PDB entry 1UGY | X-ray diffraction, 2.40 A resolution | chains A and C of the 8 polymer chains in the assembly

Chain A:
Name: Agglutinin alpha chain
Source organism: Artocarpus integer
UniProt: P18670 (LECA_ARTIN); residues 1-133 here = UniProt positions 1-133
Chain sequence (133 residues; each row starts with the number of its first residue):
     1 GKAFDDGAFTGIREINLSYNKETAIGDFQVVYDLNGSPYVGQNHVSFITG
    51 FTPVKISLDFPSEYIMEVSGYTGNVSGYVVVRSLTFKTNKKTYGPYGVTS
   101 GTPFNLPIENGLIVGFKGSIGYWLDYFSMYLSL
UniProt features mapped onto this chain:
  - region: Val-68 to Asn-89 (IgA-binding)
  - glycosylation (N-linked (GlcNAc...) asparagine): Asn-43, Asn-74
  - natural variant: Met-66 (M66D; M66V)
What the authors report for this chain:
  - binding site for alpha-D-galactopyranose: Gly-1, Tyr-78, Tyr-122, Trp-123, Asp-125
  - binding site for alpha-D-glucopyranose: Tyr-78, Tyr-122
  - conformationally variable residues (side-chain flip): Tyr-122
  - specificity-determining residues: Tyr-122 (proposed by the authors, not directly observed)
  - specificity-determining residues: Tyr-78, Trp-123 (from molecular simulation)

Chain C:
Name: Agglutinin alpha chain
Source organism: Artocarpus integer
UniProt: P18670 (LECA_ARTIN); residues 1-133 here = UniProt positions 1-133
Chain sequence (133 residues; each row starts with the number of its first residue):
     1 GKAFDDGAFTGIREINLSYNKETAIGDFQVVYDLNGSPYVGQNHKSFITG
    51 FTPVKISLDFPSEYIMEVSGYTGNVSGYVVVRSLTFKTNKKTYGPYGVTS
   101 GTPFNLPIENGLIVGFKGSIGYWLDYFSMYLSL
UniProt features mapped onto this chain:
  - region: Val-68 to Asn-89 (IgA-binding)
  - glycosylation (N-linked (GlcNAc...) asparagine): Asn-43, Asn-74
  - natural variant: Lys-45 (K45L; K45T), Met-66 (M66D; M66V)

Interface between chain A and chain C:
Pairs across the interface (7):
  Pro-103(A) with Thr-102(C); Pro-103(C)
  Leu-106(A) with Leu-106(C), hydrophobic
  Glu-109(A) with Lys-117(C), salt bridge; Ser-128(C), hydrogen bond
  Lys-117(A) with Glu-109(C), salt bridge
  Ser-128(A) with Glu-109(C), hydrogen bond
Also at the interface, not in a pair above, chain A (9 interface residues in all): Thr-102, Phe-104, Asn-105, Leu-131
Also at the interface, not in a pair above, chain C (9 interface residues in all): Phe-104, Asn-105, Leu-131

Overview:
The chain A/chain C interface involves 9 residues from each chain; the contacts include 2 hydrogen bonds and 2
salt bridges. Polar contacts include Glu-109(A)/Lys-117(C), Lys-117(A)/Glu-109(C) and Glu-109(A)/Ser-128(C).
The paper reports a binding site for alpha-D-galactopyranose at Gly-1(A), Tyr-78(A) and Tyr-122(A) among
others; a binding site for alpha-D-glucopyranose at Tyr-78(A) and Tyr-122(A).
Here chain A is Agglutinin alpha chain and chain C is Agglutinin alpha chain, both from Artocarpus integer.
Entry 1UGY (Crystal structure of jacalin- mellibiose (Gal-alpha(1-6)-Glc) complex) was determined by X-ray
diffraction together with 1UGW, 1UGX, 1UH0 and 1UH1 from the same study.
